Entry 7MKA (electron microscopy, 3.54 A resolution); this record covers chains a and e of the 15 polymer chains in the assembly.

[Chain a]
Molecule: DNA-directed RNA polymerase subunit
From: Saccharomyces cerevisiae
Notes: EC 2.7.7.6
UniProt: A0A6A5Q1P2 (A0A6A5Q1P2_YEASX); residues 1-1733 here = UniProt positions 1-1733
Chain sequence (1733 residues; row label = number of the first residue in the row):
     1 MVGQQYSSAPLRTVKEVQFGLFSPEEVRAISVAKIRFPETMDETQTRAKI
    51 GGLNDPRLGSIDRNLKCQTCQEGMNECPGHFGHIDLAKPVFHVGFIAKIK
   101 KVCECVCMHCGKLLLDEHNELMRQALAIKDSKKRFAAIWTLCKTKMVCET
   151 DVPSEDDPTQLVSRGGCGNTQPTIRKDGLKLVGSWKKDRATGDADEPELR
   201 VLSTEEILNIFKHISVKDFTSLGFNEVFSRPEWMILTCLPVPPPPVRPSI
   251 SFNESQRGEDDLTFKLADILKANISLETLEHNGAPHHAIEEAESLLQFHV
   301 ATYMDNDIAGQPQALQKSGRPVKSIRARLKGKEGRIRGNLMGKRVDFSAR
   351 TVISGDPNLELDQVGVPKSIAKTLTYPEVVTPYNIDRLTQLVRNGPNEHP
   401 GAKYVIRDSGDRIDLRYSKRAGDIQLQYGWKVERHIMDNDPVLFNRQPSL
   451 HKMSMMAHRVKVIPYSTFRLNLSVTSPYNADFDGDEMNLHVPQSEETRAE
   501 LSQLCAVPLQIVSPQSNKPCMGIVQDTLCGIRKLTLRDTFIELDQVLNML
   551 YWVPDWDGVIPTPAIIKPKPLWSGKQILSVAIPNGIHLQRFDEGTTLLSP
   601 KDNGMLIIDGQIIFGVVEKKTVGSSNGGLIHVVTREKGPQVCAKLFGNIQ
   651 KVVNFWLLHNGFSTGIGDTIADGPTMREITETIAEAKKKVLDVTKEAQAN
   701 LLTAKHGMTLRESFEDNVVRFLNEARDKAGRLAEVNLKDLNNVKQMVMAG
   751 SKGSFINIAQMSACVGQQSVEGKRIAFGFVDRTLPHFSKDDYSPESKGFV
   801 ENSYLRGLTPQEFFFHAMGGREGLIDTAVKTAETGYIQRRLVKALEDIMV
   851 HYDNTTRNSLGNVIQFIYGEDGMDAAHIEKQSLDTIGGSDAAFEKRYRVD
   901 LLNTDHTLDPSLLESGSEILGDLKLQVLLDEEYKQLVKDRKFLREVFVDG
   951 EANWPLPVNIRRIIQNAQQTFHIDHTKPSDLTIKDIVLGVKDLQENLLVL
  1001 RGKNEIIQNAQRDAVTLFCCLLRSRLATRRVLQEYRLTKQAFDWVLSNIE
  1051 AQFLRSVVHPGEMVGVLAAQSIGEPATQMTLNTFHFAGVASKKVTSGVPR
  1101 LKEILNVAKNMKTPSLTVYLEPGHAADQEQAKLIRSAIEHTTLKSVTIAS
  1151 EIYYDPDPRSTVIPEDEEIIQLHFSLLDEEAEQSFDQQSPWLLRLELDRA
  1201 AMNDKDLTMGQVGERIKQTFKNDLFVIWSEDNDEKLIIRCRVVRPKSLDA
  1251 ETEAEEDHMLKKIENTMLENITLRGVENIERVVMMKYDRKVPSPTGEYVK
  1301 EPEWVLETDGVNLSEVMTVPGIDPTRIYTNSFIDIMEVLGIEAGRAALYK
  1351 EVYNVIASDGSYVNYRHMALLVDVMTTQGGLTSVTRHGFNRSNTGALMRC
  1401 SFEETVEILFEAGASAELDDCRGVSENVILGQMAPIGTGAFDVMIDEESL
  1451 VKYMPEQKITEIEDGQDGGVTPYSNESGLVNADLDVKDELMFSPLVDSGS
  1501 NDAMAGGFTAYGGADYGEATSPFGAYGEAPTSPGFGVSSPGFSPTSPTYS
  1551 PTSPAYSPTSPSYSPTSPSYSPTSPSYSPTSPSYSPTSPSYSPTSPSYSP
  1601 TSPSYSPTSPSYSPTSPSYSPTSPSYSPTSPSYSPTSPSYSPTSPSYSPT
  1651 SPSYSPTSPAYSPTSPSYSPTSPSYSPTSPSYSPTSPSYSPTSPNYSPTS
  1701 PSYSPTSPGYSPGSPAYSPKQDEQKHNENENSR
Unresolved in the structure: 1, 1082-1092, 1176-1184, 1246-1253, 1455-1733
Ion coordination: Zn2+ site 1: Cys-67, Cys-70, His-80; Zn2+ site 2: Cys-110, Cys-148, Cys-167; Mg2+ site 1: Asp-481, Asp-483, Asp-485 (shared with 1 residue of chain r); Mg2+ site 2: Asn-1393, Thr-1394

[Chain e]
Molecule: DNA-directed RNA polymerases I, II, and III subunit RPABC1
From: Saccharomyces cerevisiae
UniProt: A0A6A5Q456 (A0A6A5Q456_YEASX); residues 1-215 here = UniProt positions 1-215
Chain sequence (215 residues; each row starts with the number of its first residue):
     1 MDQENERNISRLWRAFRTVKEMVKDRGYFITQEEVELPLEDFKAKYCDSM
    51 GRPQRKMMSFQANPTEESISKFPDMGSLWVEFCDEPSVGVKTMKTFVIHI
   101 QEKNFQTGIFVYQNNITPSAMKLVPSIPPATIETFNEAALVVNITHHELV
   151 PKHIRLSSDEKRELLKRYRLKESQLPRIQRADPVALYLGLKRGEVVKIIR
   201 KSETSGRYASYRICM
Unresolved in the structure: 1

[Interface between chain a and chain e]
Residue-residue contacts (55):
  Asp-853(a) with Tyr-168(e)
  Arg-857(a) with Tyr-168(e); Leu-170(e)
  Leu-860(a) with Gln-174(e), hydrogen bond (backbone-side chain)
  Gly-861(a) with Gln-174(e)
  Asn-862(a) with Gln-174(e)
  Val-863(a) with Gln-174(e), hydrogen bond (backbone-backbone); Pro-176(e)
  Gln-865(a) with Tyr-208(e), hydrogen bond
  Phe-866(a) with Tyr-208(e), hydrogen bond (backbone-side chain); Ser-210(e); Tyr-211(e), hydrophobic
  Ile-867(a) with Tyr-208(e)
  Glu-870(a) with Ser-202(e), hydrogen bond; Ser-205(e), hydrogen bond (backbone-side chain); Tyr-208(e)
  Asp-871(a) with Thr-204(e)
  Val-946(a) with Ser-202(e)
  Asn-1004(a) with Arg-167(e)
  Asp-1013(a) with Ser-205(e); Arg-207(e)
  Ala-1014(a) with Ser-205(e)
  Leu-1017(a) with Thr-204(e); Ser-205(e); Gly-206(e)
  Met-1317(a) with Val-142(e), hydrophobic
  Thr-1318(a) with Arg-11(e), hydrogen bond; Arg-14(e), hydrogen bond (backbone-side chain); Val-141(e)
  Pro-1324(a) with Val-142(e), hydrophobic; His-147(e), hydrogen bond (backbone-side chain)
  Thr-1325(a) with His-146(e); His-147(e), hydrogen bond (backbone-side chain); Glu-148(e), hydrogen bond (backbone-backbone)
  Ile-1327(a) with His-147(e)
  Val-1338(a) with Pro-183(e)
  Leu-1339(a) with Ile-144(e), hydrophobic; His-147(e); Pro-183(e)
  Gly-1340(a) with Asp-182(e)
  Ile-1341(a) with Ile-178(e), hydrophobic; Asp-182(e), hydrogen bond (backbone-side chain); Arg-212(e)
  Glu-1342(a) with Pro-151(e); His-153(e); Arg-200(e), salt bridge; Arg-212(e), salt bridge
  Ala-1343(a) with Leu-149(e)
  Arg-1345(a) with Arg-200(e)
  Ala-1346(a) with Leu-149(e), hydrophobic
  Tyr-1365(a) with Thr-204(e)
  Thr-1377(a) with Pro-176(e)
  Gln-1378(a) with Arg-177(e)
  Gly-1379(a) with Arg-177(e), hydrogen bond (backbone-backbone); Gln-179(e), hydrogen bond (backbone-side chain)
Also at the interface, not in a pair above, chain a (45 interface residues in all): Gly-869, Phe-942, Phe-947, Ile-1006, Ile-1007, Thr-1016, Arg-1326, Glu-1337, Ala-1347, Asp-1373, Thr-1376, Arg-1422
Also at the interface, not in a pair above, chain e (38 interface residues in all): Val-150, Leu-164, Ser-173, Leu-175, Val-184, Glu-203, Ala-209

[Overview]
45 residues of chain a face 38 of chain e across their interface; the contacts include 14 hydrogen bonds and 2
salt bridges. Polar contacts include Glu-1342(a)/Arg-200(e), Glu-1342(a)/Arg-212(e) and Leu-860(a)/Gln-174(e).
Cys-67(a), Cys-70(a) and His-80(a) coordinate Zn2+ site 1.
Chain a is DNA-directed RNA polymerase subunit and chain e is DNA-directed RNA polymerases I, II, and III
subunit RPABC1, both from Saccharomyces cerevisiae; the structure, Structure of EC+EC (leading EC-focused),
was determined by electron microscopy, deposited together with 7MEI, 7MK9, 7ML0, 7ML1, 7ML2, 7ML3 and 7ML4.
